PDB entry 8ASC | X-ray diffraction, 2.95 A resolution | chains A and B of the 18 polymer chains in the assembly

[Chain A]
Protein: X-ray repair cross-complementing protein 6
Organism: Homo sapiens
Notes: EC 3.6.4.-, 4.2.99.-
UniProt: P12956 (XRCC6_HUMAN); residues 1-544 here = UniProt positions 1-544
Chain sequence (544 residues; numbered 1 to 544; the number before each row is that of its first residue):
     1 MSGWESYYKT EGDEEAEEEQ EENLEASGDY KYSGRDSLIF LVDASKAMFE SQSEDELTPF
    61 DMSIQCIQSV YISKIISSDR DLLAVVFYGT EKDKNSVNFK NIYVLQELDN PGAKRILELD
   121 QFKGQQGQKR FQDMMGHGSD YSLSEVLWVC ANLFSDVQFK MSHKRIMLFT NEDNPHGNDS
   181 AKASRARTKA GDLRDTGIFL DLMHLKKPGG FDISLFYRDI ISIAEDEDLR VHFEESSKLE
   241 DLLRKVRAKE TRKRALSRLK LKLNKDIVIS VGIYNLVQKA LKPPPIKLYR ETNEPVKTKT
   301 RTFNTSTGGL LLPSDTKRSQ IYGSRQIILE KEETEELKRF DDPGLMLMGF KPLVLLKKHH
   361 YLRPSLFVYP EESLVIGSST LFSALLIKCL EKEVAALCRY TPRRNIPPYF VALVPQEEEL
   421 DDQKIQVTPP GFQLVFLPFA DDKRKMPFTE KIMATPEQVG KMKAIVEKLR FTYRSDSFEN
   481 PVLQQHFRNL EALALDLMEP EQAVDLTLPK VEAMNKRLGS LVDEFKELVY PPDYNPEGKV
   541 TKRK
Unresolved in the structure: 1-32, 228-230, 535-544
Curated features (UniProtKB/Swiss-Prot):
  - active site: Lys31 (Schiff-base intermediate with DNA)
  - modified residue: Ser2 (N-acetylserine), Ser6 (Phosphoserine), Ser27 (Phosphoserine), Lys31 (N6-acetyllysine), Ser51 (Phosphoserine), Ser306 (Phosphoserine), Lys317 (N6-acetyllysine), Lys331 (N6-acetyllysine), Lys338 (N6-acetyllysine), Thr455 (Phosphothreonine), Lys461 (N6-acetyllysine), Ser477 (Phosphoserine), Ser520 (Phosphoserine), Lys539 (N6-acetyllysine), Lys542 (N6-acetyllysine), Lys544 (N6-acetyllysine)
  - cross-link (Glycyl lysine isopeptide (Lys-Gly)): Lys287 (interchain with G-Cter in SUMO2), Lys317 (interchain with G-Cter in SUMO2)
From the paper describing this entry:
  - mutagenesis - H163A, R165E, F471E, R517E: decreased co-localization with Protein PAXX

[Chain B]
Protein: X-ray repair cross-complementing protein 5
Organism: Homo sapiens
Notes: EC 3.6.4.-
UniProt: P13010 (XRCC5_HUMAN); residue numbers follow UniProt; this construct covers 2-555
Chain sequence (572 residues; numbered -16 to 555; the number before each row is that of its first residue; numbers below 1 keep their minus sign (Met-16 is residue -16)):
   -16 MHHHHHHHHH HENLYFQGVR SGNKAAVVLC MDVGFTMSNS IPGIESPFEQ AKKVITMFVQ
    44 RQVFAENKDE IALVLFGTDG TDNPLSGGDQ YQNITVHRHL MLPDFDLLED IESKIQPGSQ
   104 QADFLDALIV SMDVIQHETI GKKFEKRHIE IFTDLSSRFS KSQLDIIIHS LKKCDISLQF
   164 FLPFSLGKED GSGDRGDGPF RLGGHGPSFP LKGITEQQKE GLEIVKMVMI SLEGEDGLDE
   224 IYSFSESLRK LCVFKKIERH SIHWPCRLTI GSNLSIRIAA YKSILQERVK KTWTVVDAKT
   284 LKKEDIQKET VYCLNDDDET EVLKEDIIQG FRYGSDIVPF SKVDEEQMKY KSEGKCFSVL
   344 GFCKSSQVQR RFFMGNQVLK VFAARDDEAA AVALSSLIHA LDDLDMVAIV RYAYDKRANP
   404 QVGVAFPHIK HNYECLVYVQ LPFMEDLRQY MFSSLKNSKK YAPTEAQLNA VDALIDSMSL
   464 AKKDEKTDTL EDLFPTTKIP NPRFQRLFQC LLHRALHPRE PLPPIQQHIW NMLNPPAEVT
   524 TKSQIPLSKI KTLFPLIEAK KKDQVTAQEI FQ
Unresolved in the structure: -16 to 5, 176-181, 467-468, 545-555
Differences from the reference sequence: initiating methionine (-16); expression tag (-15 to 1)
Curated features (UniProtKB/Swiss-Prot):
  - region: Leu138 to Leu165 (Leucine-zipper)
  - modified residue: Lys144 (N6-acetyllysine), Ser255 (Phosphoserine), Ser258 (Phosphoserine), Lys265 (N6-acetyllysine), Ser318 (Phosphoserine), Lys332 (N6-acetyllysine), Thr535 (Phosphothreonine)
  - cross-link (Glycyl lysine isopeptide (Lys-Gly)): Lys195 (interchain with G-Cter in SUMO2), Lys532 (interchain with G-Cter in SUMO2), Lys534 (interchain with G-Cter in SUMO2)

[How chain A and chain B interact]
Residue-residue contacts (366):
  Ile75(A) - Tyr316(B)
  Ile75(A) - Gly317(B)
  Asn110(A) - Ser318(B)
  Pro111(A) - Gly317(B)
  Pro111(A) - Ser318(B)  hydrogen bond (backbone-backbone)
  Ala113(A) - Tyr316(B)  hydrophobic
  Ala113(A) - Asp319(B)
  Lys114(A) - Asp319(B)
  Glu225(A) - Lys443(B)
  Asp226(A) - Ser436(B)
  Asp226(A) - Ser437(B)
  Asp226(A) - Ser441(B)  hydrogen bond
  Lys245(A) - Met434(B)
  Arg247(A) - Gln432(B)
  Ala248(A) - Gln432(B)
  Ala248(A) - Tyr433(B)
  Ala248(A) - Met434(B)  hydrophobic
  Lys249(A) - Met434(B)
  Thr251(A) - Tyr433(B)
  Lys253(A) - Tyr433(B)
  Lys253(A) - Met434(B)
  Lys253(A) - Phe435(B)
  Leu263(A) - Ile533(B)  hydrophobic
  Asn264(A) - Leu530(B)
  Asp266(A) - Lys534(B)  hydrogen bond (backbone-side chain)
  Asp266(A) - Leu539(B)
  Ile267(A) - Leu530(B)
  Ile267(A) - Ile533(B)  hydrophobic
  Ile267(A) - Lys534(B)
  Ile267(A) - Leu539(B)  hydrophobic
  Val268(A) - Leu539(B)
  Ile269(A) - Leu539(B)  hydrophobic
  Tyr274(A) - Phe435(B)  hydrophobic
  Asn275(A) - Arg431(B)
  Leu276(A) - Arg431(B)  hydrogen bond (backbone-backbone)
  Leu276(A) - Tyr433(B)  hydrophobic
  Leu276(A) - Phe435(B)  hydrophobic
  Val277(A) - Asp429(B)
  Val277(A) - Leu430(B)  hydrophobic
  Gln278(A) - Asp429(B)  hydrogen bond (backbone-backbone)
  Gln278(A) - Arg431(B)
  Lys279(A) - Met357(B)
  Lys279(A) - Asp429(B)
  Ala280(A) - Glu428(B)
  Ala280(A) - Asp429(B)  hydrogen bond (backbone-side chain)
  Lys282(A) - Glu328(B)  salt bridge
  Pro283(A) - Phe314(B)
  Pro285(A) - Gly313(B)
  Pro285(A) - Phe314(B)  hydrophobic
  Ile286(A) - Ile311(B)
  Ile286(A) - Gln312(B)
  Ile286(A) - Gly313(B)  hydrogen bond (backbone-backbone)
  Ile286(A) - Arg315(B)
  Lys287(A) - Ile310(B)
  Lys287(A) - Ile311(B)
  Leu288(A) - Ile310(B)
  Leu288(A) - Ile311(B)  hydrogen bond (backbone-backbone)
  Leu288(A) - Gly313(B)
  Tyr289(A) - Val305(B)  hydrophobic
  Tyr289(A) - Asp309(B)  hydrogen bond
  Arg290(A) - Glu308(B)  hydrogen bond (side chain-backbone)
  Arg290(A) - Asp309(B)  hydrogen bond (backbone-backbone)
  Arg290(A) - Ile311(B)
  Asn293(A) - Pro322(B)
  Glu294(A) - Leu297(B)
  Glu294(A) - Asp299(B)
  Pro295(A) - Leu297(B)
  Pro295(A) - Asn298(B)  hydrogen bond (backbone-backbone)
  Pro295(A) - Asp299(B)
  Val296(A) - Tyr295(B)  hydrophobic
  Val296(A) - Cys296(B)
  Val296(A) - Asn298(B)
  Val296(A) - Val305(B)  hydrophobic
  Lys297(A) - Val294(B)
  Lys297(A) - Tyr295(B)
  Lys297(A) - Cys296(B)  hydrogen bond (backbone-backbone)
  Lys297(A) - Leu297(B)
  Lys297(A) - Asn298(B)
  Lys297(A) - Glu302(B)  salt bridge
  Thr298(A) - Val294(B)
  Thr298(A) - Tyr295(B)
  Lys299(A) - Glu292(B)
  Lys299(A) - Thr293(B)
  Lys299(A) - Val294(B)  hydrogen bond (backbone-backbone)
  Lys299(A) - Glu302(B)  salt bridge
  Thr300(A) - Lys291(B)
  Thr300(A) - Glu292(B)
  Thr300(A) - Thr293(B)
  Arg301(A) - Lys291(B)
  Arg301(A) - Glu292(B)  salt bridge
  Thr302(A) - Gln290(B)
  Thr302(A) - Lys291(B)
  Phe303(A) - Ile289(B)
  Phe303(A) - Gln290(B)  hydrogen bond (backbone-backbone)
  Phe303(A) - Glu292(B)
  Asn304(A) - Asp288(B)
  Asn304(A) - Ile289(B)
  Thr305(A) - Glu287(B)  hydrogen bond (side chain-backbone)
  Thr305(A) - Asp288(B)  hydrogen bond (side chain-backbone)
  Thr305(A) - Gln290(B)
  Ser306(A) - Asp288(B)
  Leu311(A) - Ile289(B)  hydrophobic
  Asp315(A) - Asp280(B)
  Asp315(A) - Ala281(B)  hydrogen bond (backbone-backbone)
  Thr316(A) - Val279(B)
  Lys317(A) - Thr277(B)
  Lys317(A) - Val278(B)
  Lys317(A) - Val279(B)  hydrogen bond (backbone-backbone)
  Lys317(A) - Ala281(B)
  Arg318(A) - Trp276(B)
  Arg318(A) - Thr277(B)
  Ser319(A) - Trp276(B)
  Ser319(A) - Thr277(B)  hydrogen bond (backbone-backbone)
  Ser319(A) - Val279(B)
  Gln320(A) - Lys274(B)
  Gln320(A) - Thr275(B)
  Gln320(A) - Trp276(B)
  Tyr322(A) - Phe47(B)
  Tyr322(A) - Glu49(B)
  Tyr322(A) - Phe88(B)  hydrophobic
  Tyr322(A) - Lys274(B)
  Tyr322(A) - Leu494(B)
  Gly323(A) - Glu49(B)
  Arg325(A) - Phe88(B)
  Arg325(A) - Asp89(B)  salt bridge
  Gln326(A) - Leu284(B)  hydrogen bond (side chain-backbone)
  Ile327(A) - Leu494(B)  hydrophobic
  Ile328(A) - Leu284(B)  hydrophobic
  Ile328(A) - Arg497(B)
  Leu329(A) - Trp276(B)  hydrophobic
  Leu329(A) - Arg497(B)
  Glu333(A) - Arg497(B)  salt bridge
  Glu333(A) - Leu505(B)
  Thr334(A) - Trp276(B)
  Leu337(A) - Arg489(B)
  Leu337(A) - Cys493(B)  hydrophobic
  Arg339(A) - Ile508(B)
  Phe340(A) - Arg489(B)
  Phe340(A) - Ile508(B)  hydrophobic
  Phe340(A) - Ile512(B)  hydrophobic
  Leu347(A) - Met461(B)  hydrophobic
  Met348(A) - Met461(B)
  Met348(A) - Leu516(B)
  Met348(A) - Pro518(B)
  Gly349(A) - Met461(B)
  Gly349(A) - Leu463(B)
  Phe350(A) - Leu457(B)  hydrophobic
  Phe350(A) - Ile458(B)  hydrophobic
  Phe350(A) - Met461(B)  hydrogen bond (backbone-backbone)
  Phe350(A) - Ser462(B)
  Phe350(A) - Leu463(B)  hydrogen bond (backbone-backbone)
  Lys351(A) - Asp475(B)  salt bridge
  Lys351(A) - Phe477(B)  hydrogen bond (side chain-backbone)
  Lys351(A) - Thr479(B)
  Pro352(A) - Ala464(B)
  Val354(A) - Leu473(B)  hydrophobic
  Leu355(A) - Ala464(B)  hydrophobic
  Leu355(A) - Leu473(B)  hydrophobic
  Leu355(A) - Asp475(B)
  Leu356(A) - Arg353(B)
  Lys358(A) - Arg353(B)
  Lys358(A) - Phe356(B)
  His359(A) - Ile267(B)
  His359(A) - Val361(B)
  His359(A) - His411(B)
  His359(A) - Val420(B)
  His360(A) - Ile267(B)
  Tyr361(A) - Ile267(B)
  Tyr361(A) - Phe356(B)
  Tyr361(A) - Met357(B)  hydrogen bond (side chain-backbone)
  Tyr361(A) - Gly358(B)  hydrogen bond (side chain-backbone)
  Tyr361(A) - Gln360(B)
  Tyr361(A) - Val361(B)
  Tyr361(A) - Val422(B)  hydrophobic
  Leu362(A) - Gln269(B)
  Leu362(A) - Gly358(B)
  Leu362(A) - Asn359(B)
  Arg363(A) - Gly358(B)
  Arg363(A) - Asn359(B)
  Pro364(A) - Phe356(B)
  Pro364(A) - Gly358(B)
  Phe367(A) - Phe435(B)  hydrophobic
  Tyr369(A) - Phe435(B)  hydrophobic
  Tyr369(A) - Ser436(B)  hydrogen bond (side chain-backbone)
  Glu372(A) - Tyr444(B)
  Ser373(A) - Ala542(B)
  Leu374(A) - Ala542(B)  hydrogen bond (backbone-backbone)
  Val375(A) - Ile540(B)
  Ile376(A) - Pro538(B)
  Ile376(A) - Leu539(B)
  Ile376(A) - Ile540(B)  hydrogen bond (backbone-backbone)
  Gly377(A) - Pro538(B)
  Ser379(A) - Tyr444(B)
  Thr380(A) - Tyr444(B)
  Thr380(A) - Gln450(B)
  Thr380(A) - Phe537(B)
  Leu381(A) - Val454(B)  hydrophobic
  Leu381(A) - Phe537(B)  hydrophobic
  Ser383(A) - Leu438(B)
  Ala384(A) - Pro446(B)
  Ala384(A) - Leu451(B)  hydrophobic
  Ala384(A) - Val454(B)  hydrophobic
  Ala384(A) - Phe537(B)  hydrophobic
  Leu385(A) - Val454(B)  hydrophobic
  Lys388(A) - Leu451(B)
  Lys388(A) - Asp455(B)  salt bridge
  Lys388(A) - Ile458(B)
  Lys392(A) - Asp455(B)  salt bridge
  Lys392(A) - Ile458(B)
  Lys392(A) - Asp459(B)
  Leu397(A) - Leu463(B)  hydrophobic
  Leu397(A) - Phe477(B)  hydrophobic
  Arg399(A) - Leu516(B)
  Arg399(A) - Asn517(B)  hydrogen bond
  Tyr409(A) - Gln269(B)
  Tyr409(A) - Asn484(B)
  Tyr409(A) - Arg486(B)  hydrogen bond
  Phe410(A) - Phe477(B)  hydrophobic
  Phe410(A) - Thr479(B)
  Phe410(A) - Leu516(B)
  Gln416(A) - Arg354(B)
  Glu418(A) - Ser437(B)  hydrogen bond
  Gln426(A) - Tyr433(B)
  Gln426(A) - Met434(B)
  Gln426(A) - Phe435(B)  hydrogen bond (side chain-backbone)
  Val427(A) - Arg354(B)  hydrogen bond (backbone-side chain)
  Thr428(A) - Arg354(B)
  Pro429(A) - Phe435(B)  hydrophobic
  Pro430(A) - Ser436(B)
  Gln433(A) - Arg353(B)
  Gln433(A) - Arg354(B)  hydrogen bond (side chain-backbone)
  Leu437(A) - Thr479(B)
  Pro438(A) - Ile267(B)  hydrophobic
  Pro438(A) - Thr479(B)
  Pro438(A) - Thr480(B)
  Phe439(A) - Thr480(B)
  Phe439(A) - Ile482(B)
  Phe439(A) - Pro483(B)
  Phe439(A) - Asn484(B)
  Phe439(A) - Pro485(B)
  Ala440(A) - Leu234(B)  hydrophobic
  Ala440(A) - Thr480(B)
  Ala440(A) - Lys481(B)
  Ala440(A) - Ile482(B)  hydrogen bond (backbone-backbone)
  Ala440(A) - Pro483(B)
  Asp441(A) - Arg44(B)  salt bridge
  Asp441(A) - Leu234(B)
  Asp441(A) - Glu270(B)
  Asp441(A) - Pro483(B)
  Asp441(A) - Asn484(B)  hydrogen bond (side chain-backbone)
  Asp441(A) - Phe487(B)
  Asp442(A) - Ser266(B)
  Asp442(A) - Ile267(B)
  Asp442(A) - Leu268(B)  hydrogen bond (backbone-backbone)
  Asp442(A) - Gln269(B)
  Asp442(A) - Glu270(B)  hydrogen bond (side chain-backbone)
  Lys443(A) - Ser266(B)
  Lys443(A) - Ile267(B)
  Lys443(A) - Thr480(B)
  Arg444(A) - Lys265(B)
  Arg444(A) - Ser266(B)  hydrogen bond (backbone-backbone)
  Arg444(A) - Leu268(B)  hydrogen bond (side chain-backbone)
  Arg444(A) - Glu270(B)  salt bridge
  Lys445(A) - Glu241(B)
  Lys445(A) - Ser244(B)  hydrogen bond (backbone-side chain)
  Lys445(A) - Tyr264(B)
  Met446(A) - Tyr264(B)
  Met446(A) - Phe365(B)  hydrophobic
  Met446(A) - Tyr416(B)  hydrophobic
  Pro447(A) - Ser244(B)
  Pro447(A) - Tyr264(B)
  Pro447(A) - Arg368(B)  hydrogen bond (backbone-side chain)
  Phe448(A) - Arg368(B)  hydrogen bond (backbone-side chain)
  Thr449(A) - Phe365(B)
  Lys451(A) - Lys413(B)  hydrogen bond (side chain-backbone)
  Lys451(A) - His414(B)  hydrogen bond (side chain-backbone)
  Lys451(A) - Asn415(B)
  Lys451(A) - Glu417(B)
  Ile452(A) - Ala374(B)  hydrophobic
  Ile452(A) - Ser378(B)  hydrogen bond (backbone-side chain)
  Ile452(A) - Glu417(B)
  Met453(A) - Ser378(B)
  Met453(A) - His382(B)
  Ala454(A) - Ser378(B)  hydrogen bond (backbone-side chain)
  Ala454(A) - Ser379(B)
  Gln458(A) - Val375(B)
  Gln458(A) - Ser379(B)
  Val459(A) - His382(B)
  Val459(A) - Ala383(B)
  Met462(A) - Ser379(B)
  Met462(A) - Leu380(B)  hydrophobic
  Met462(A) - Ala383(B)  hydrophobic
  Lys463(A) - Ala383(B)
  Lys463(A) - Asp386(B)  salt bridge
  Lys463(A) - Leu387(B)
  Ile465(A) - Leu257(B)  hydrophobic
  Val466(A) - Phe345(B)  hydrophobic
  Val466(A) - Met389(B)  hydrophobic
  Glu467(A) - Leu387(B)
  Leu469(A) - Phe345(B)
  Arg470(A) - Phe345(B)
  Arg470(A) - Lys347(B)
  Arg470(A) - Met389(B)
  Phe471(A) - Gly344(B)
  Phe471(A) - Phe345(B)  hydrogen bond (backbone-backbone)
  Phe471(A) - Cys346(B)
  Phe471(A) - Gln350(B)
  Phe471(A) - Ile392(B)  hydrophobic
  Thr472(A) - Gln350(B)
  Tyr473(A) - Cys346(B)  hydrophobic
  Tyr473(A) - Gln350(B)  hydrogen bond (backbone-side chain)
  Tyr473(A) - Ile392(B)  hydrophobic
  Tyr473(A) - Leu424(B)
  Tyr473(A) - Pro425(B)
  Ser475(A) - Phe355(B)
  Ser475(A) - Pro425(B)
  Ser475(A) - Leu430(B)
  Asp476(A) - Met427(B)
  Phe478(A) - Phe426(B)
  Phe478(A) - Met427(B)  hydrogen bond (backbone-backbone)
  Glu479(A) - Phe426(B)
  Glu479(A) - Met427(B)
  Glu479(A) - Glu428(B)
  Asn480(A) - Phe426(B)
  Asn480(A) - Glu428(B)  hydrogen bond (backbone-side chain)
  Pro481(A) - Tyr333(B)  hydrophobic
  Pro481(A) - Pro403(B)  hydrophobic
  Val482(A) - Tyr333(B)  hydrophobic
  Val482(A) - Asn402(B)
  Val482(A) - Pro403(B)
  Gln484(A) - Glu428(B)  hydrogen bond
  Gln485(A) - Met331(B)
  Gln485(A) - Tyr333(B)
  His486(A) - Phe314(B)
  Phe487(A) - Tyr316(B)
  Asn489(A) - Met331(B)
  Leu490(A) - Phe314(B)  hydrophobic
  Leu490(A) - Arg315(B)
  Leu490(A) - Tyr316(B)  hydrophobic
  Glu491(A) - Tyr316(B)  hydrogen bond
  Leu493(A) - Val321(B)  hydrophobic
  Leu493(A) - Phe323(B)  hydrophobic
  Ala494(A) - Val321(B)  hydrophobic
  Pro500(A) - Met331(B)  hydrophobic
  Asp505(A) - Tyr333(B)  hydrogen bond
  Asp505(A) - Arg394(B)  salt bridge
  Thr507(A) - Leu343(B)
  Thr507(A) - Arg394(B)  hydrogen bond
  Thr507(A) - Val405(B)
  Thr507(A) - Phe426(B)
  Leu508(A) - Leu343(B)
  Leu508(A) - Arg394(B)
  Pro509(A) - Ser341(B)
  Pro509(A) - Val342(B)
  Pro509(A) - Leu343(B)
  Met514(A) - Ile253(B)
  Asn515(A) - Ser255(B)
  Val522(A) - Ser255(B)
  Val522(A) - Asn256(B)
  Asp523(A) - Asn256(B)  hydrogen bond
  Lys526(A) - Asn256(B)
  Tyr530(A) - Ile259(B)
  Tyr530(A) - Ala372(B)
  Tyr530(A) - Ala373(B)
  Tyr530(A) - Ala376(B)
  Pro532(A) - Ala372(B)  hydrophobic
Also at the interface, not in a pair above, chain A (185 interface residues in all): Gly112, Arg252, Arg254, Pro284, Glu336, Asp341, Ser365, Phe382, Leu386, Ile387, Cys389, Pro407, Pro408, Glu417, Leu483, Leu506, Val529
Also at the interface, not in a pair above, chain B (186 interface residues in all): Lys238, His246, Ser258, Lys282, Ile320, Lys332, Glu336, Val351, Lys363, Leu384, Phe409, Ile412, Gln423, Lys439, Pro478, Leu490, Ala498, Trp513, Glu541

[In short]
Chain A and chain B form an interface of 185 and 186 residues respectively, with 57 hydrogen bonds and 13 salt
bridges. Among the polar pairs are Lys282(A)-Glu328(B), Lys297(A)-Glu302(B) and Lys299(A)-Glu302(B). From
UniProt: active-site residue Lys31(A) on chain A. From the paper: H163A, R165E and F471E of chain A, among
others, reduce co-localization with Protein PAXX.
Here chain A is X-ray repair cross-complementing protein 6 and chain B is X-ray repair cross-complementing
protein 5, both from Homo sapiens. Entry 8ASC (Ku70/80 binds to the Ku-binding motif of PAXX) was determined
by X-ray diffraction (same publication as 7ZYG, 8BH3, 8BHV, 8BHY and 7ZWA).
